Entry 8QSY (electron microscopy, 2.68 A resolution); this record covers chains MF and P8 of the 74 polymer chains in the assembly.

[Chain MF]
Name: HK97 gp5-like major capsid protein
From: Haloferax tailed virus 1
UniProt: A0A410N6T9 (A0A410N6T9_9CAUD); numbering as in UniProt (aligned over 1-396)
Sequence (396 residues; each row starts with the number of its first residue):
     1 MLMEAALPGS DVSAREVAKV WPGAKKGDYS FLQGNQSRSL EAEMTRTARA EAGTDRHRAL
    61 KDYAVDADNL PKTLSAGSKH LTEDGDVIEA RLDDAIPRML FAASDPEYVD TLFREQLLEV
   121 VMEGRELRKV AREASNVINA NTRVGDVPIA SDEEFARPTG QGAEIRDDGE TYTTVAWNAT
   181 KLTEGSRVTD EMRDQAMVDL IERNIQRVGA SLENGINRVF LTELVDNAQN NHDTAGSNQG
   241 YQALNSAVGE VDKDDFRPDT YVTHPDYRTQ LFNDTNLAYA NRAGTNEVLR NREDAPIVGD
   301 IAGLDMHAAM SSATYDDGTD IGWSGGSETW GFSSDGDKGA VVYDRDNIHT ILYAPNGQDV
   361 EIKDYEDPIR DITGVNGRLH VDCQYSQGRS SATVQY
Unresolved in the structure: 1-103
Metal / ion sites: Mg2+ site 1: D146 (shared with 1 residue of chain ME); Mg2+ site 2: E154, D168; Mg2+ site 3 near E164 (its only coordinating residue here); Mg2+ site 4: N230, D254; Mg2+ site 5: N291 (shared with 2 residues of chain MA); Mg2+ site 6: D300, D305 (shared with 1 residue of chain ME)

[Chain P8]
Name: Hypothetical protein gp21
From: Haloferax tailed virus 1
Sequence (82 residues; numbered 1 to 82; the number before each row is that of its first residue):
     1 MQLRRSPGMR PMDRDWHQER ARAREQAYSS DLTSQFSESE IVKYELDTAQ IDGSDNPRTY
    61 IWNRTIDLFG MNGTDVRELR NR
Modified / non-standard residues: H17 (nd1-phosphonohistidine; HIP)

[Chain MF / chain P8 interface]
Contacting residue pairs (33; chain MF residue first):
  E107(MF) - R4(P8)  salt bridge
  E107(MF) - D15(P8)
  Y108(MF) - D15(P8)
  Y108(MF) - Q18(P8)
  Y108(MF) - E19(P8)  hydrogen bond
  L117(MF) - H17(P8)
  L117(MF) - Q18(P8)
  E119(MF) - R14(P8)  salt bridge
  V121(MF) - M12(P8)  hydrophobic
  R187(MF) - M1(P8)
  R187(MF) - Q2(P8)  hydrogen bond (backbone-backbone)
  V188(MF) - Q2(P8)
  V188(MF) - M9(P8)  hydrophobic
  T189(MF) - Q2(P8)  hydrogen bond (backbone-backbone)
  T189(MF) - L3(P8)
  T189(MF) - R4(P8)
  E191(MF) - R4(P8)
  M192(MF) - R4(P8)
  M192(MF) - M9(P8)  hydrophobic
  M192(MF) - M12(P8)  hydrophobic
  Q195(MF) - R4(P8)
  Q195(MF) - M12(P8)
  Q195(MF) - D13(P8)
  Q195(MF) - R14(P8)  hydrogen bond (backbone-backbone)
  Q195(MF) - D15(P8)  hydrogen bond
  A196(MF) - M12(P8)
  A196(MF) - R14(P8)  hydrogen bond (backbone-side chain)
  M197(MF) - P11(P8)
  M197(MF) - M12(P8)  hydrogen bond (backbone-backbone)
  M197(MF) - R14(P8)
  M197(MF) - H17(P8)
  V198(MF) - M12(P8)  hydrophobic
  I372(MF) - M1(P8)  hydrophobic
Interface residues without a listed pair, chain MF (16 interface residues in all): L200

[In short]
16 residues of chain MF face 13 of chain P8 across their interface; the contacts include 7 hydrogen bonds and
2 salt bridges. Polar pairs include E107(MF)-R4(P8), E119(MF)-R14(P8) and Y108(MF)-E19(P8). The Mg2+ site 6 is
built by D300(MF) and D305(MF).
Chain MF is HK97 gp5-like major capsid protein and chain P8 is Hypothetical protein gp21, both from Haloferax
tailed virus 1; the structure, Portal capsid interface of full Haloferax tailed virus 1, was determined by
electron microscopy together with 8QPG, 8QPQ, 8QQN, 8QSI, 9FKB, 9H4P, 9H5B and 9H7V from the same study.
